Entry 7WPZ (electron microscopy, 3.80 A resolution); this record covers chains A and B.

Chain A:
Protein: Angiotensin-converting enzyme
From: Pipistrellus pipistrellus
Notes: EC 3.4.-.-
Reference sequence: A0A7J7V5I6 (A0A7J7V5I6_PIPKU); residue numbers follow UniProt; this construct covers 21-615
Chain sequence (595 residues; each row starts with the number of its first residue):
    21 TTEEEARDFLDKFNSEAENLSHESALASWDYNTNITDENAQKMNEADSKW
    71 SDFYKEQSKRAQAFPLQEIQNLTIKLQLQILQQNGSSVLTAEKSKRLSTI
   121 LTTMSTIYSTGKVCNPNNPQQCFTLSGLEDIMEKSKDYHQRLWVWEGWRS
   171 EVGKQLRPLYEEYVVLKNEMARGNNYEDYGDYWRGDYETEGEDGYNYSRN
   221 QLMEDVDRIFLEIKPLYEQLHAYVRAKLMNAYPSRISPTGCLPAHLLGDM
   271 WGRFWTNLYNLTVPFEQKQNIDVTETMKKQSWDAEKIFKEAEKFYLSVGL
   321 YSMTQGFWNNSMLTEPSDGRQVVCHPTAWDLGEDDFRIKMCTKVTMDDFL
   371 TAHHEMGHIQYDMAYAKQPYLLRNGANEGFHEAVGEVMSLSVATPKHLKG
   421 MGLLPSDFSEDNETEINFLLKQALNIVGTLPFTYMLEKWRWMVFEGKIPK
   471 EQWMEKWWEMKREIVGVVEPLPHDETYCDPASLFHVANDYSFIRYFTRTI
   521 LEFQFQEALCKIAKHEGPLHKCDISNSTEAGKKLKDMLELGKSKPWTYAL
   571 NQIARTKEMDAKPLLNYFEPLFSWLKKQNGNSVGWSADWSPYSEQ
Differences from the reference sequence: conflict E24 (Gly in A0A7J7V5I6), D28 (Glu in A0A7J7V5I6), E36 (Lys in A0A7J7V5I6), 21 further conflict positions vs the reference (A0A7J7V5I6) not listed
Disulfides: C134-C142, C344-C361, C530-C542
Covalently attached groups: glycan linked to N54; N-acetylglucosamine (NAG) linked to N91, N104, N280, N329, N432, N546

Chain B:
Protein: Spike glycoprotein
From: Bat coronavirus
Reference sequence: A0A1W6ASU7 (A0A1W6ASU7_9NIDO); numbering as in UniProt (aligned over 381-584)
Chain sequence (204 residues; numbered 381 to 584; the number before each row is that of its first residue):
   381 AHVYPDCNFTDLFRENAPTIMQYKRQVFTRCNYNLTLLLSLVQVDEFVCD
   431 KITPEALATGCYSSLTVDWFAFPYAWKSYLAIGSADRIVRFNYNQDYSNP
   481 SCRIHSKVNSSVGISYSGLYSYITNCNYGGFNKDDVVKPGGRASQPCVTG
   531 ALNSPTNGQVWSFNFGGVPYRTSRLTYTDHLKNPLDMVYVITVKYEPGAE
   581 TVCP
Unresolved in the structure: 381-386, 414-415, 429-430, 481-482
Disulfides: C387-C411, C441-C583, C506-C527
Covalently attached groups: N-acetylglucosamine (NAG) linked to N489

Chain A / chain B interface:
Pairs across the interface (20):
  A304(A) with F511(B)
  E305(A) with F511(B)
  F308(A) with F511(B), hydrophobic
  W328(A) with G510(B), hydrogen bond (backbone-backbone)
  N329(A) with G509(B); G510(B), hydrogen bond (backbone-backbone); P549(B)
  N330(A) with P549(B)
  S331(A) with G510(B)
  M332(A) with G510(B)
  L333(A) with G510(B), hydrogen bond (backbone-backbone); F511(B), hydrophobic
  T334(A) with G510(B); N512(B), hydrogen bond (backbone-side chain)
  E335(A) with N512(B)
  P336(A) with N512(B)
  D338(A) with N505(B); N507(B), hydrogen bond; R551(B)
  R340(A) with R551(B)
Also at the interface, not in a pair above, chain A (15 interface residues in all): S337
Also at the interface, not in a pair above, chain B (9 interface residues in all): G547
The authors on this interface:
  - interface residues, chain B: F511(B)

In short:
Chain A and chain B form an interface of 15 and 9 residues respectively; the contacts include 5 hydrogen
bonds. Among the polar pairs are T334(A)-N512(B), D338(A)-N507(B) and W328(A)-G510(B). N-acetylglucosamine is
covalently linked to N91(A), N104(A), N280(A), N329(A), N432(A) and N546(A). Covalently linked
N-acetylglucosamine: at N489(B). The paper reports the interface residue F511(B).
Here chain A is Angiotensin-converting enzyme (Pipistrellus pipistrellus) and chain B is Spike glycoprotein
(Bat coronavirus). Entry 7WPZ (Structure of PDF-2180-COV RBD binding to Bat37 ACE2) was determined by electron
microscopy, deposited together with 7U6R and 7WPO.
